Entry 9EJG (X-ray diffraction, 2.20 A resolution); this record covers chains D and B of the 5 polymer chains in the assembly.

Chain D:
Name: G9 T cell receptor alpha chain
Source organism: Homo sapiens
Sequence (204 residues; each row starts with the number of its first residue; note: 16 numbers in that range are skipped by the numbering (no residue carries them; nothing is unmodelled there); numbers below 1 keep their minus sign (Met-1 is residue -1)):
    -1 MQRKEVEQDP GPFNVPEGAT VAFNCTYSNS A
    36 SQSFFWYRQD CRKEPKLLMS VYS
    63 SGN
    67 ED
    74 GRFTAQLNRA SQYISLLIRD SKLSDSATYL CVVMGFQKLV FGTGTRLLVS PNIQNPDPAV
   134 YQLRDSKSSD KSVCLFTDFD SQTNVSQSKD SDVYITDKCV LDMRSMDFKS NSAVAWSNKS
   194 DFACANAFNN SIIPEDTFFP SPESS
Disordered / not traced: -1 to 2, 214-218
Disulfides: Cys23-Cys104, Cys147-Cys197

Chain B:
Name: MHC class II HLA-DQ-beta-1
Source organism: Homo sapiens
Reference sequence: O19712 (O19712_HUMAN); residue numbers follow UniProt; this construct covers 1-194
Sequence (194 residues; each row starts with the number of its first residue):
     1 RDSPEDFVYQ FKGMCYFTNG TERVRLVSRS IYNREEIVRF DSDVGEFRAV TLLGLPAAEY
    61 WNSQKDILER KRAAVDRVCR HNYQLELRTT LQRRVEPTVT ISPSRTEALN HHNLLVCSVT
   121 DFYPAQIKVR WFRNDQEETA GVVSTPLIRN GDWTFQILVM LEMTPQRGDV YTCHVEHPSL
   181 QSPITVEWRA QSTS
Disordered / not traced: 1-2, 107-109
Construct notes: conflict Thr193 (Glu in O19712)
Disulfides: Cys15-Cys79, Cys117-Cys173
Covalent attachments: N-acetylglucosamine (NAG) linked to Asn19
Reported in the primary citation:
  - mutagenesis - D66A, R77A: unchanged binding to G9 T cell receptor alpha chain (chain D)
  - specificity-determining residues: Glu46, Leu55
  - mutagenesis - D66A, R77A: unchanged binding to G9 TCR

How chain D and chain B interact:
Pairs across the interface (17; chain D residue first):
  Ser28(D) - Leu52(B)
  Ser28(D) - Leu55(B)
  Ala29(D) - Leu52(B)
  Ser36(D) - Leu55(B)
  Gln37(D) - Phe47(B)  hydrogen bond (side chain-backbone)
  Gln37(D) - Arg48(B)
  Gln37(D) - Ala49(B)  hydrogen bond (side chain-backbone)
  Gln37(D) - Glu59(B)
  Gln37(D) - Asn62(B)
  Arg82(D) - Leu55(B)
  Arg82(D) - Glu59(B)  salt bridge
  Met107(D) - Glu46(B)
  Met107(D) - Arg48(B)
  Phe109(D) - Arg39(B)
  Phe109(D) - Ala49(B)
  Phe109(D) - Val50(B)  hydrophobic
  Gln110(D) - Arg39(B)
Other interface residues (no listed pair), chain B (12 interface residues in all): Thr51, Ala58
Interface features reported in the paper:
  - residue pairs: Gln37(D)-Phe47(B), Gln37(D)-Arg48(B), Gln37(D)-Ala49(B), Gln37(D)-Leu55(B), Gln37(D)-Glu59(B)
  - interface residues, chain D: Ser28(D), Ala29(D), Ser36(D), Gln37(D), Arg82(D), Met107(D), Phe109(D), Gln110(D)
  - hot spots on chain D (mutagenesis) - Q37A, R82A, M107A (5-10-fold), F109A, Q110A (3-5-fold): decreased binding to MHC class II HLA-DQ-beta-1 (chain B)
  - interface residues, chain B: Arg39(B), Glu46(B), Arg48(B), Ala49(B), Val50(B), Leu52(B), Leu55(B), Glu59(B)
  - hot spots on chain B (mutagenesis) - R39A, E46A, R48A, L55A, E59A: decreased binding to G9 T cell receptor alpha chain (chain D)

Overview:
8 residues of chain D and 12 residues of chain B are in contact, with 2 hydrogen bonds and 1 salt bridge.
Polar pairs include Arg82(D)-Glu59(B), Gln37(D)-Phe47(B) and Gln37(D)-Ala49(B). The paper describes contacts
between Gln37(D) and Phe47(B), Gln37(D) and Arg48(B) and Gln37(D) and Ala49(B) among others. From the paper:
Q37A, R82A and M107A of chain D, among others, reduce binding to MHC class II HLA-DQ-beta-1 (chain B);
interface residues Ser28(D), Ala29(D) and Arg39(B) among others; 12 substitutions were tested in all.
Here chain D is G9 T cell receptor alpha chain and chain B is MHC class II HLA-DQ-beta-1, both from Homo
sapiens. Entry 9EJG (Peptide-independent T cell receptor recognition of HLA-DQ2) was determined by X-ray
diffraction, deposited together with 9EJH and 9EJI.
